PDB entry 8PR1 | electron microscopy, 8.20 A resolution (very low resolution: no residue pairs are listed; an interface is given only as per-side residue counts) | chains I and K of the 12 polymer chains in the assembly

[Chain I]
Name: Cytoplasmic dynein 1 intermediate chain 2
Source organism: Homo sapiens
Reference sequence: Q13409 (DC1I2_HUMAN), isoform Q13409-3; residues 1-612 here = UniProt positions 1-612
Sequence (612 residues; row label = number of the first residue in the row):
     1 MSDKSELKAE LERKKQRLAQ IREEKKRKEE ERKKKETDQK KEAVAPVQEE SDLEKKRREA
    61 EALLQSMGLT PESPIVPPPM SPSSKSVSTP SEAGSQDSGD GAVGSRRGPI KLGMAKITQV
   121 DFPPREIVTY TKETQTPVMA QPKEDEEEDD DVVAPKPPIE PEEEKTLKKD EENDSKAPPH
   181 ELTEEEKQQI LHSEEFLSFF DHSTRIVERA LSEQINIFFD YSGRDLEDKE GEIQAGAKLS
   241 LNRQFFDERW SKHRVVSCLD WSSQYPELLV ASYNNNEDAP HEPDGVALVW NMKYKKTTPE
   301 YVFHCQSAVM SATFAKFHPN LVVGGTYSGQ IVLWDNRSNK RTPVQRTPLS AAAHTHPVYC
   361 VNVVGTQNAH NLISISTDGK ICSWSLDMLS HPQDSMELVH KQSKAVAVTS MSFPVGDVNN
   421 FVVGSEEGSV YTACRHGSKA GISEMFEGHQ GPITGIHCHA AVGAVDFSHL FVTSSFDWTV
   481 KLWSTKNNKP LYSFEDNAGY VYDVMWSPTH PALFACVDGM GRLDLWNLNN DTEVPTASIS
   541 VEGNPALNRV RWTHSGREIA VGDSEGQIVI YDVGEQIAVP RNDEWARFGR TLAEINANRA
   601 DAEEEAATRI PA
Not modelled in the structure: 1-109, 141-181, 218-237, 596-612
Differences from the reference sequence: conflict Ser-484 (Thr in Q13409), Gly-499 (Asp in Q13409)

[Chain K]
Name: Dynein light chain Tctex-type 1
Source organism: Homo sapiens
Reference sequence: P63172 (DYLT1_HUMAN); numbering as in UniProt (aligned over 1-113)
Sequence (113 residues; each row starts with the number of its first residue):
     1 MEDYQAAEET AFVVDEVSNI VKEAIESAIG GNAYQHSKVN QWTTNVVEQT LSQLTKLGKP
    61 FKYIVTCVIM QKNGAGLHTA SSCFWDSSTD GSCTVRWENK TMYCIVSAFG LSI

[Chain I / chain K interface]
At this resolution (8 A) residue pairs are not listed: 15 residues of chain I and 13 of chain K lie at the interface.

[Summary]
The interface between chain I and chain K involves 15 residues on one side and 13 on the other.
Here chain I is Cytoplasmic dynein 1 intermediate chain 2 and chain K is Dynein light chain Tctex-type 1, both
from Homo sapiens. Entry 8PR1 (Cytoplasmic dynein-B heavy chain bound to IC-LC tower) was determined by
electron microscopy, deposited together with 8PQW, 8PQY, 8PQZ, 8PR0, 8PR2, 8PR3 and 8PR4.
